Entry 6H4A (X-ray diffraction, 2.65 A resolution); this record covers chain A.

== Chain A ==
Name: Mucosa-associated lymphoid tissue lymphoma translocation protein 1
Source organism: Homo sapiens
Notes: EC 3.4.22.-
Reference sequence: Q9UDY8 (MALT1_HUMAN); numbering as in UniProt (aligned over 329-728)
Sequence (404 residues; row label = number of the first residue in the row):
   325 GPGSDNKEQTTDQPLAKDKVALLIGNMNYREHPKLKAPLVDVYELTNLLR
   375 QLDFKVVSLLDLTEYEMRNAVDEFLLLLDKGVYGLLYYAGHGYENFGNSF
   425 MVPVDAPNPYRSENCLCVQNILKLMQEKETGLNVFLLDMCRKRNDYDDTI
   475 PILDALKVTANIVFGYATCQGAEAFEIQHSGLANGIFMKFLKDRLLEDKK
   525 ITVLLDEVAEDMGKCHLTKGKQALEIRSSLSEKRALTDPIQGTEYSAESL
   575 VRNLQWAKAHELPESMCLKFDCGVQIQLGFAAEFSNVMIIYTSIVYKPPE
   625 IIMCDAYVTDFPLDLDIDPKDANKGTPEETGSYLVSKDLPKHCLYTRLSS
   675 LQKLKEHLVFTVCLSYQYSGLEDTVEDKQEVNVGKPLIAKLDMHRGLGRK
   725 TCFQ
Unresolved in the structure: 325-339, 466-481, 495-496, 716-728
Sequence notes: expression tag (325-328)
Curated features (UniProtKB/Swiss-Prot):
  - motif: Leu369 to Leu376 (Nuclear export signal)
  - active site: His415, Cys464
  - site: Asp329, Asn330 (Breakpoint for translocation to form BIRC2-MALT1)
  - mutagenesis: Cys464 (C464A: Slight decrease in NF-kappa-B activation), Glu653 (E653A: Abolishes binding to TRAF6)
Residues lining bound ligands: FNB (1-[2-chloranyl-7-[(1R,2R)-1,2-dimethoxypropyl]pyrazolo[1,5-a]pyrimidin-6-yl]-3-[5-chloranyl-6-(1,2,3-triazol-2-yl)pyridin-3-yl]urea): Val344, Ala345, Leu346, Lys379, Val380, Val381, Leu383, Leu386, Tyr389, Glu390, Asn393, Ala394, Glu397, Phe398, Leu401, Gln579, Trp580, Ala583, His584, Gln676, Ile712, Leu715

== In short ==
Bound to chain A: compound FNB. From UniProt: active-site residues His415 and Cys464 and 2 mutagenesis sites.
Chain A is Mucosa-associated lymphoid tissue lymphoma translocation protein 1 (Homo sapiens); the structure,
Human MALT1(329-728) in complex with MLT-748, was determined by X-ray diffraction, deposited together with
6F7I.
